3JQQ - chains A and B; structure by X-ray diffraction, 2.20 A resolution.

[Chain A (and B)]
Name: Ferredoxin NADP reductase
Organism: Plasmodium falciparum
Notes: EC 1.18.1.2; fragment: residues in UNP 56-371; chain B of this document is another copy of the same molecule, construct and numbering; everything in this record applies to it too
UniProt: C6KT68 (C6KT68_PLAF7); residues 1-316 here correspond to UniProt positions 56-371 (UniProt number = residue number + 55)
Chain sequence (316 residues; each row starts with the number of its first residue):
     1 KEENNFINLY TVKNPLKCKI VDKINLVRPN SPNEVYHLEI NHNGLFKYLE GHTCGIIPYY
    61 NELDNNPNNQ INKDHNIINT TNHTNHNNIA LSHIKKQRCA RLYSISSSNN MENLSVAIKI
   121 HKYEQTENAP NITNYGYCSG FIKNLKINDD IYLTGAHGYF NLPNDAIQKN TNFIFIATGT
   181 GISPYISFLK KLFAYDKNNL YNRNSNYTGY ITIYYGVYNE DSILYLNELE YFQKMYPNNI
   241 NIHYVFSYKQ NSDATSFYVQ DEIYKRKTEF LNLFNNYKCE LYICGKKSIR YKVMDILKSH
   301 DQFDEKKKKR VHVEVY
Unresolved in the structure: 1-4, 62-96, 124-132, 252-254, 300-303 (chain B: 1-4, 63-93, 125-132, 206, 250-254, 300-303)
Differences from the reference sequence: engineered mutation Lys-286 (His341 in C6KT68)
UniProt features mapped onto this chain:
  - binding site (FAD): Lys-13, Ala-100 to Ser-104, Ala-117 to Glu-124, Tyr-137 to Ser-139, Thr-180, Lys-287, Tyr-316
  - binding site (NADP(+)): Lys-119, Val-217, Tyr-218, Ser-247, Tyr-258 to Gln-260
Ligand contacts:
  - adenosine-2'-5'-diphosphate (A2P): Asn-33, Lys-119, Thr-178, Gly-179, Gly-216, Val-217, Tyr-218, Ser-247, Tyr-258, Gln-260, Lys-286, Ser-288, Ile-289
  - FAD (flavin-adenine dinucleotide), molecule 1: Thr-53, Arg-101, Leu-102, Tyr-103, Ser-104, Ala-117, Ile-118, Lys-119, His-121, Lys-122, Tyr-123, Gly-136, Tyr-137, Cys-138, Ser-139, Thr-180, Ser-183, Glu-314, Tyr-316
  - FAD, molecule 2: Leu-102, Lys-287, Val-315, Tyr-316

[Chain A / chain B interface]
Inter-chain disulfides: Cys-99(A)/Cys-99(B)
Pairs across the interface - 29 pairs, chain A then chain B:
  Lys-13(A) / Lys-95(B)
  Gln-97(A) / Lys-96(B)
  Gln-97(A) / Arg-98(B)
  Arg-98(A) / Gln-97(B)
  Arg-98(A) / Cys-99(B)
  Cys-99(A) / Arg-98(B)
  Cys-99(A) / Cys-99(B)  disulfide
  Lys-119(A) / Lys-287(B)
  Gln-250(A) / Lys-292(B)
  Asn-251(A) / Tyr-264(B)
  Asn-251(A) / Lys-292(B)
  Asn-251(A) / Asp-295(B)  hydrogen bond
  Thr-255(A) / Thr-255(B)
  Thr-255(A) / Ser-256(B)
  Thr-255(A) / Asp-261(B)  hydrogen bond (backbone-side chain)
  Thr-255(A) / Lys-292(B)  hydrogen bond (backbone-side chain)
  Ser-256(A) / Thr-255(B)
  Ser-256(A) / Ser-256(B)  hydrogen bond (backbone-backbone)
  Ser-256(A) / Asp-261(B)  hydrogen bond
  Ser-256(A) / Lys-292(B)
  Tyr-258(A) / Tyr-258(B)  hydrophobic
  Asp-261(A) / Thr-255(B)  hydrogen bond (side chain-backbone)
  Asp-261(A) / Ser-256(B)  hydrogen bond
  Lys-287(A) / His-121(B)  hydrogen bond
  Ser-288(A) / Tyr-258(B)
  Tyr-291(A) / Pro-32(B)
  Tyr-291(A) / Tyr-218(B)
  Lys-292(A) / Thr-255(B)  hydrogen bond (side chain-backbone)
  Lys-292(A) / Ser-256(B)
Interface residues without a listed pair, chain A (18 interface residues in all): Val-12, His-121, Gln-260
Interface residues without a listed pair, chain B (19 interface residues in all): Gln-260, Ser-288, Tyr-291

[Overview]
18 residues of chain A face 19 of chain B across their interface, with 1 disulfide bond and 9 hydrogen bonds.
Polar pairs include Asn-251(A)/Asp-295(B), Thr-255(A)/Asp-261(B) and Thr-255(A)/Lys-292(B). Ligands of chain
A: flavin-adenine dinucleotide and adenosine-2'-5'-diphosphate.
Chain A and chain B are both Ferredoxin NADP reductase (Plasmodium falciparum); the structure, Crystal
structure of the H286K mutant of Ferredoxin-NADP+ reductase from Plasmodium falciparum in complex with
2'P-AMP, was determined by X-ray diffraction, deposited together with 3JQP and 3JQR.
